6XAS - chains T and J of the 15 polymer chains in the assembly; structure by electron microscopy, 3.80 A resolution.

== Chain T ==
Molecule: 29-nt DNA strand
Sequence (29 nucleotides; each row starts with the number of its first residue):
     1 GGGTATTCGC CGTGTACCTC TCCTAGCCC

== Chain J ==
Name: DNA-directed RNA polymerase subunit beta'
Source organism: Escherichia coli (strain K12)
Notes: EC 2.7.7.6
Reference sequence: P0A8T7 (RPOC_ECOLI); residues 2-1407 here = UniProt positions 2-1407
Amino-acid sequence (1416 residues; numbered 1 to 1416; the number before each row is that of its first residue):
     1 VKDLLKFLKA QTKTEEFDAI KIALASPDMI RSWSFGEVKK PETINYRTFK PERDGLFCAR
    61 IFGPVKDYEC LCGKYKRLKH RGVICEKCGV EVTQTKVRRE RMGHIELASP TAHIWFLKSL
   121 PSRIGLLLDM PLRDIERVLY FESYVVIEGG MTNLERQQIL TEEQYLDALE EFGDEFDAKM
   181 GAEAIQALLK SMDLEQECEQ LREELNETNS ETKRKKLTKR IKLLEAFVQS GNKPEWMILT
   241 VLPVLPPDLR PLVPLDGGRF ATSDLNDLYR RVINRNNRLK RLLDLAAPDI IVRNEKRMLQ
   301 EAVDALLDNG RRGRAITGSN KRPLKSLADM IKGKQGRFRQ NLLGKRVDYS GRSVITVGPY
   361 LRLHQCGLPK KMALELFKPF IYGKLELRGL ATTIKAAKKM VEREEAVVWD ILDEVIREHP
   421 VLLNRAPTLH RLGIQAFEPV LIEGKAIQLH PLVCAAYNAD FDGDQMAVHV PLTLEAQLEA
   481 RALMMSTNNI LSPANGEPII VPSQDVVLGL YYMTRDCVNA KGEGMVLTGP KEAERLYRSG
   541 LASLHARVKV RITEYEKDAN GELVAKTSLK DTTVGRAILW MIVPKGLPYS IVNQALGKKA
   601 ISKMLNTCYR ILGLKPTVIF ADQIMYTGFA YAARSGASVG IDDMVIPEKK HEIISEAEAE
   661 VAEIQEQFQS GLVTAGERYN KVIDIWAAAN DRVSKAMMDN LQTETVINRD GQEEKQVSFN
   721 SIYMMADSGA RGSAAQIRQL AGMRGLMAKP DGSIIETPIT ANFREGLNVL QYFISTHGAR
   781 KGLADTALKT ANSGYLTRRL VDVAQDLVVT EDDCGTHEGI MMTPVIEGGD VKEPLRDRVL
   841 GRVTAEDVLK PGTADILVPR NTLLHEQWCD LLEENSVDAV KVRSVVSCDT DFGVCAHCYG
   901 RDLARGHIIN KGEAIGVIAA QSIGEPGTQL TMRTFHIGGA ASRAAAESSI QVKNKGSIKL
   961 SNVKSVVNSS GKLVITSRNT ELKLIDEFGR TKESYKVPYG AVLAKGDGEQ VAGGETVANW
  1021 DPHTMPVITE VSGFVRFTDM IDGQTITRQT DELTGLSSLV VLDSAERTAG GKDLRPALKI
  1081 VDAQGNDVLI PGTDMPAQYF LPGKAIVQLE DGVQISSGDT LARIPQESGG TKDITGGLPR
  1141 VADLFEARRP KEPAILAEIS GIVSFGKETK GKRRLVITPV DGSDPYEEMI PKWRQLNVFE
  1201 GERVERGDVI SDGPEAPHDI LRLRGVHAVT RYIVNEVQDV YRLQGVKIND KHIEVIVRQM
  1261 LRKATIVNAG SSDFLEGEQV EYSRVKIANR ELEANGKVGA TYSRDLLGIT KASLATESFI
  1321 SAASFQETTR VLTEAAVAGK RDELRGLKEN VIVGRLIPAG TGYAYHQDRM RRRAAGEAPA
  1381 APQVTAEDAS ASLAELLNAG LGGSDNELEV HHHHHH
Not modelled in the structure: 1-9, 934-947, 1083-1096, 1127-1135, 1374-1416
Sequence notes: expression tag (1, 1408-1416)
UniProt features mapped onto this chain:
  - binding site (Zn(2+)): Cys70, Cys72, Cys85, Cys88, Cys814, Cys888, Cys895, Cys898
  - binding site (Mg(2+)): Asp460, Asp462, Asp464
  - modified residue: Lys983 (N6-acetyllysine)
  - mutagenesis: Gln504 (Q504P: Resistant to antibiotics salinamide A and B), Asn690 (N690D: Resistant to antibiotics salinamide A and B), Met697 (M697V: Resistant to antibiotics salinamide A and B), Ala735 (A735T: Resistant to antibiotics salinamide A and B), Arg738 (R738C/H/P/S: Resistant to antibiotics salinamide A and B), Ala748 (A748E: Resistant to antibiotics salinamide A and B), Pro758 (P758S/T: Resistant to antibiotics salinamide A and B), Phe763 (F763C: Resistant to antibiotics salinamide A and B), Ser775 (S775A: Resistant to antibiotics salinamide A and B), Ala779 (A779T/V: Resistant to antibiotics salinamide A and B), Arg780 (R780C: Resistant to antibiotics salinamide A and B), Gly782 (G782A/C: Resistant to antibiotics salinamide A and B), 1 further mutagenesis entry in UniProt

== How chain T and chain J interact ==
Contacting residue pairs (23):
  DG1(T) with Ser210(J), phosphate contact
  DG2(T) with Ser210(J), phosphate contact; Thr212(J), hydrogen bond to the phosphate; Lys213(J), phosphate contact
  DG3(T) with Glu211(J), phosphate contact
  DC11(T) with Glu1327(J), sugar contact
  DG12(T) with Arg339(J), phosphate contact; Tyr795(J), hydrogen bond to the base
  DT13(T) with Lys334(J), phosphate contact; Arg339(J), salt bridge to the phosphate; Tyr795(J), hydrogen bond to the phosphate
  DG14(T) with Pro427(J), base contact; Ala791(J), base contact; Tyr795(J), sugar contact
  DT15(T) with Lys334(J), phosphate contact; Ala426(J), base contact
  DA16(T) with Ala426(J), sugar contact
  DC17(T) with Arg346(J), salt bridge to the phosphate; Arg352(J), sugar contact
  DC22(T) with Arg322(J), base contact
  DC23(T) with Arg322(J), hydrogen bond to the phosphate
  DT24(T) with Ser319(J), hydrogen bond to the phosphate; Arg322(J), salt bridge to the phosphate
Interface residues without a listed pair, chain T (14 interface residues in all): DC10
Interface residues without a listed pair, chain J (21 interface residues in all): Leu120, Asn320, Thr790, Gly794, Arg798, Gln1326

== In short ==
14 residues of chain T and 21 residues of chain J are in contact, with 5 hydrogen bonds and 3 salt bridges.
Among the polar pairs are DG12(T)-Tyr795(J), DG2(T)-Thr212(J) and DT13(T)-Tyr795(J).
Here chain T is a 29-nt DNA strand and chain J is DNA-directed RNA polymerase subunit beta' (Escherichia coli
(strain K12)). Entry 6XAS (CryoEM Structure of E. coli Rho-dependent Transcription Pre-termination Complex)
was determined by electron microscopy together with 6XAV from the same study.
